7KVX - chain A; structure by X-ray diffraction, 2.48 A resolution.

Chain A:
Protein: Stimulator of interferon genes protein
Organism: Homo sapiens
UniProtKB: A0A2R3XZB7 (A0A2R3XZB7_HUMAN); residues 140-379 here = UniProt positions 140-379
Sequence (243 residues; each row starts with the number of its first residue):
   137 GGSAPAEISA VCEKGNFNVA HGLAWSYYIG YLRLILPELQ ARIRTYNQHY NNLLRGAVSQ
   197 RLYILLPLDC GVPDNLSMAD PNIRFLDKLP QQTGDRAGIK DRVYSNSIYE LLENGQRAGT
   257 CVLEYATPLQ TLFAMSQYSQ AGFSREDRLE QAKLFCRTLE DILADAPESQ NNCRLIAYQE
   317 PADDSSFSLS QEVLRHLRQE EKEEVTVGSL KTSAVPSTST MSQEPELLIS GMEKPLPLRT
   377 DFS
Unresolved in the structure: 137-151, 318-321, 337-379
Sequence notes: expression tag (137-139)
Residues lining bound ligands: X5J ((2R,5R,7R,8R,10R,12aR,14R,15aS,16R)-7-(2-amino-6-oxo-1,6-dihydro-9H-purin-9-yl)-16-hydroxy-14-[(pyrimidin-4-yl)amino]-2,10-disulfanyldecahydro-2H,10H-5,8-methano-2lambda~5~,10lambda~5~-cyclopenta[l][1,3,6,9,11,2,10]pentaoxadiphosphacyclotetradecine-2,10-dione): L159, S162, Y163, G166, Y167, R232, R238, V239, Y240, E260, Y261, T263, P264, T267

Summary:
Chain A binds compound X5J.
Chain A is Stimulator of interferon genes protein (Homo sapiens); the structure, Structure of hSTING in
complex with novel carbocyclic pyrimidine CDN 1, was determined by X-ray diffraction (same publication as 7KVZ
and 7KW1).
